3EK4 - chain A; structure by X-ray diffraction, 2.65 A resolution.

[Chain A]
Name: Myosin light chain kinase, Green fluorescent protein, Calmodulin chimera
From: artificial gene
Reference sequence: chimeric construct of P42212, P0DP29: residues 62-151 from P42212 (GFP_AEQVI) positions 149-238 (UniProt number = residue number + 87); residues 160-302 from P42212 (GFP_AEQVI) positions 2-144 (UniProt number = residue number - 158); residues 305-451 from P0DP29 positions 3-149 (UniProt number = residue number - 302)
Amino-acid sequence (449 residues; each row starts with the number of its first residue; note: 2 numbers in that range are skipped by the numbering (no residue carries them; nothing is unmodelled there)):
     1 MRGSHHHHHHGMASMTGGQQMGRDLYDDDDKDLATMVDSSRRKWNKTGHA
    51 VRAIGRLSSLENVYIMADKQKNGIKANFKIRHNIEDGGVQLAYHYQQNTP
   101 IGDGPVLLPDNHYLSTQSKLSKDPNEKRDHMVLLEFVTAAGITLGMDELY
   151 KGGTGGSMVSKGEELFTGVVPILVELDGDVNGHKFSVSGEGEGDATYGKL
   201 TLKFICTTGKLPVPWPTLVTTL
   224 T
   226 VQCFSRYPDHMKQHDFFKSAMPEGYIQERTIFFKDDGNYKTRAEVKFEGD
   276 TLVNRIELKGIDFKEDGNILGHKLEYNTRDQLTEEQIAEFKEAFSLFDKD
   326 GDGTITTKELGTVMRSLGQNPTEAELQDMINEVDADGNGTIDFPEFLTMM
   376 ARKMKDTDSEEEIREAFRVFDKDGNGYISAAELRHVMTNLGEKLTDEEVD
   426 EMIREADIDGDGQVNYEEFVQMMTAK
Disordered / not traced: 1-45, 145-158, 303-306, 415-451
Sequence notes: linker (152-159, 303-304); chromophore (224)
Modified / non-standard residues: Thr-224 (chromophore; CRO)
Covalently attached groups: covalent link Leu-222/Thr-224; covalent link Thr-224/Val-226
Bound ions: Ca2+ site 1: Asp-323, Asp-325, Asp-327, Thr-329, Glu-334; Ca2+ site 2: Asp-359, Asp-361, Asn-363, Thr-365, Glu-370; Ca2+ site 3: Asp-396, Asp-398, Asn-400, Tyr-402, Glu-407
Swiss-Prot annotation at these positions:
  - binding site (Ca(2+)): Asp-323, Asp-325, Asp-327, Thr-329, Glu-334, Asp-359, Asp-361, Asn-363, Thr-365, Glu-370, Asp-396, Asp-398, Asn-400, Tyr-402, Glu-407, Asp-432, Asp-434, Asp-436, Gln-438, Glu-443
  - modified residue: Lys-324 (N6-acetyllysine), Thr-347 (Phosphothreonine), Ser-384 (Phosphoserine), Lys-397 (N6-acetyllysine), Tyr-402 (Phosphotyrosine), Ser-404 (Phosphoserine), Thr-413 (Phosphothreonine), Lys-418 (N6,N6,N6-trimethyllysine), Tyr-441 (Phosphotyrosine)
  - cross-link: Lys-324 (Glycyl lysine isopeptide (Lys-Gly) (interchain with G-Cter in SUMO2))
Reported in the primary citation:
  - contacts within the chain: Glu-61/Arg-81 (salt bridge), Arg-81/Glu-387 (salt bridge), Arg-81/Thr-382 (backbone contact)

[In short]
Asp-323, Asp-325, Asp-327, Thr-329 and Glu-334 coordinate Ca2+ site 1. The Ca2+ site 2 is built by Asp-359,
Asp-361, Asn-363, Thr-365 and Glu-370. From UniProt: 20 Ca2+-binding residues. The paper reports contacts
within the chain involving Arg-81, Glu-61 and Glu-387 among others.
Chain A is Myosin light chain kinase, Green fluorescent protein, Calmodulin chimera (artificial gene); the
structure, Calcium-saturated GCaMP2 Monomer, was determined by X-ray diffraction, deposited together with
3EK7, 3EK8, 3EKH and 3EKJ.
